Entry 6QKM (X-ray diffraction, 2.10 A resolution); this record covers chains A and B of the 6 polymer chains in the assembly.

Chain A:
Name: Sulfur oxygenase/reductase
From: Acidianus ambivalens
Notes: EC 1.13.11.55; engineered mutation(s): TSY, CSS
UniProt: P29082 (SOR_ACIAM); numbering as in UniProt (aligned over 1-308)
Sequence (318 residues; numbered 1 to 318; the number before each row is that of its first residue):
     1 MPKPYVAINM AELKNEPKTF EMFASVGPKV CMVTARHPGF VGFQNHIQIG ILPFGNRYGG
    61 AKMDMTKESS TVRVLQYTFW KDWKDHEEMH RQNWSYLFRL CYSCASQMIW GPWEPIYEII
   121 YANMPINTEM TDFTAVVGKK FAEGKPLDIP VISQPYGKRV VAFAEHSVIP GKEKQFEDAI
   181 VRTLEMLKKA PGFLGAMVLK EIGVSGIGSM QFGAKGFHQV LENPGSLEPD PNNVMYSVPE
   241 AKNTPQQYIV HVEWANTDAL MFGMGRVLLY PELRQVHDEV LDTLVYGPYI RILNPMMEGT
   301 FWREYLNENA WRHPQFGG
Unresolved in the structure: 1, 309-318
Modified / non-standard residues: Cys-31 ((2S)-2-amino-3-trisulfanylpropanoic acid; TSY); Cys-101 ((2S)-2-amino-3-trisulfanylpropanoic acid; TSY); Cys-104 (S-mercaptocysteine; CSS)
Differences from the reference sequence: expression tag (309-318)
Metal / ion sites: Fe ion: His-86, His-90, Glu-114
Swiss-Prot annotation at these positions:
  - binding site (Fe cation): His-86, His-90, Glu-114

Chain B:
Name: Sulfur oxygenase/reductase
From: Acidianus ambivalens
Notes: EC 1.13.11.55; engineered mutation(s): CSS
UniProt: P29082 (SOR_ACIAM); residue numbers follow UniProt; this construct covers 1-308
Sequence (318 residues; numbered 1 to 318; the number before each row is that of its first residue):
     1 MPKPYVAINM AELKNEPKTF EMFASVGPKV CMVTARHPGF VGFQNHIQIG ILPFGNRYGG
    61 AKMDMTKESS TVRVLQYTFW KDWKDHEEMH RQNWSYLFRL CYSCASQMIW GPWEPIYEII
   121 YANMPINTEM TDFTAVVGKK FAEGKPLDIP VISQPYGKRV VAFAEHSVIP GKEKQFEDAI
   181 VRTLEMLKKA PGFLGAMVLK EIGVSGIGSM QFGAKGFHQV LENPGSLEPD PNNVMYSVPE
   241 AKNTPQQYIV HVEWANTDAL MFGMGRVLLY PELRQVHDEV LDTLVYGPYI RILNPMMEGT
   301 FWREYLNENA WRHPQFGG
Unresolved in the structure: 1, 309-318
Modified / non-standard residues: Cys-31 ((2S)-2-amino-3-trisulfanylpropanoic acid; TSY); Cys-101 (S-mercaptocysteine; CSS); Cys-104 (S-mercaptocysteine; CSS)
Differences from the reference sequence: expression tag (309-318)
Metal / ion sites: Fe ion: His-86, His-90, Glu-114
Swiss-Prot annotation at these positions:
  - binding site (Fe cation): His-86, His-90, Glu-114

How chain A and chain B interact:
Pairs across the interface (130; chain A residue first):
  Lys-14(A) / Gly-60(B)
  Phe-54(A) / Leu-221(B)  hydrophobic
  Asn-56(A) / Tyr-102(B)  hydrogen bond
  Asn-56(A) / Ala-105(B)
  Arg-57(A) / Ala-105(B)
  Arg-57(A) / Met-108(B)
  Arg-57(A) / Gly-111(B)  hydrogen bond (side chain-backbone)
  Arg-57(A) / Pro-112(B)
  Arg-57(A) / Met-210(B)
  Arg-57(A) / Val-220(B)
  Arg-57(A) / Leu-221(B)
  Tyr-58(A) / Ala-105(B)
  Tyr-58(A) / Met-108(B)
  Tyr-58(A) / Ile-109(B)
  Tyr-58(A) / Trp-110(B)
  Tyr-58(A) / Gly-111(B)
  Gly-59(A) / Ala-105(B)  hydrogen bond (backbone-backbone)
  Gly-59(A) / Ser-106(B)
  Gly-59(A) / Met-108(B)  hydrogen bond (backbone-backbone)
  Gly-60(A) / Lys-14(B)
  Gly-60(A) / Ala-105(B)
  Gly-60(A) / Ser-106(B)  hydrogen bond (backbone-backbone)
  Gly-60(A) / Gln-107(B)
  Gly-60(A) / Met-108(B)  hydrogen bond (backbone-backbone)
  Gly-60(A) / Ile-109(B)
  Ala-61(A) / Met-108(B)
  Glu-68(A) / Lys-14(B)  salt bridge
  Glu-68(A) / Ser-70(B)
  Ser-69(A) / Ser-70(B)
  Ser-70(A) / Glu-68(B)
  Ser-70(A) / Ser-69(B)
  Ser-70(A) / Ser-70(B)  hydrogen bond (backbone-side chain)
  Arg-73(A) / Arg-73(B)
  Tyr-102(A) / Asn-56(B)  hydrogen bond
  Ala-105(A) / Asn-56(B)
  Ala-105(A) / Arg-57(B)
  Ala-105(A) / Tyr-58(B)
  Ala-105(A) / Gly-59(B)  hydrogen bond (backbone-backbone)
  Ala-105(A) / Gly-60(B)
  Ser-106(A) / Gly-59(B)
  Ser-106(A) / Gly-60(B)  hydrogen bond (backbone-backbone)
  Gln-107(A) / Gly-60(B)
  Met-108(A) / Arg-57(B)
  Met-108(A) / Tyr-58(B)
  Met-108(A) / Gly-59(B)  hydrogen bond (backbone-backbone)
  Met-108(A) / Gly-60(B)  hydrogen bond (backbone-backbone)
  Met-108(A) / Ala-61(B)
  Ile-109(A) / Tyr-58(B)
  Ile-109(A) / Gly-60(B)
  Ile-109(A) / Met-65(B)  hydrophobic
  Ile-109(A) / Tyr-289(B)  hydrogen bond (backbone-side chain)
  Trp-110(A) / Tyr-286(B)  hydrogen bond
  Trp-110(A) / Tyr-289(B)
  Gly-111(A) / Arg-57(B)  hydrogen bond (backbone-side chain)
  Gly-111(A) / Tyr-58(B)
  Pro-112(A) / Arg-57(B)
  Trp-113(A) / Val-285(B)
  Trp-113(A) / Tyr-286(B)  hydrophobic
  Ile-169(A) / Met-235(B)  hydrophobic
  Ile-169(A) / Tyr-236(B)  hydrophobic
  Ile-169(A) / Glu-240(B)
  Pro-170(A) / Glu-240(B)
  Lys-172(A) / Met-235(B)
  Gln-211(A) / Val-285(B)
  Gln-211(A) / Tyr-286(B)
  Gln-211(A) / Gly-287(B)  hydrogen bond (side chain-backbone)
  Phe-212(A) / Leu-281(B)
  Gly-213(A) / Leu-281(B)
  Gly-213(A) / Asp-282(B)
  Ala-214(A) / Asp-278(B)
  Ala-214(A) / Leu-281(B)  hydrophobic
  Ala-214(A) / Asp-282(B)  hydrogen bond (backbone-side chain)
  Phe-217(A) / Leu-268(B)  hydrophobic
  Phe-217(A) / Leu-281(B)  hydrophobic
  Phe-217(A) / Pro-288(B)
  His-218(A) / Leu-268(B)
  His-218(A) / Arg-274(B)
  His-218(A) / Asp-278(B)  salt bridge
  His-218(A) / Leu-281(B)
  Val-220(A) / Arg-57(B)
  Leu-221(A) / Phe-54(B)  hydrophobic
  Leu-221(A) / Arg-57(B)
  Leu-221(A) / Leu-268(B)  hydrophobic
  Glu-222(A) / Arg-274(B)  salt bridge
  Met-235(A) / Ile-169(B)  hydrophobic
  Met-235(A) / Asp-282(B)
  Tyr-236(A) / Ile-169(B)  hydrophobic
  Tyr-236(A) / Leu-284(B)
  Tyr-236(A) / Val-285(B)  hydrogen bond (side chain-backbone)
  Glu-240(A) / Ile-169(B)
  Glu-240(A) / Pro-170(B)
  Ala-241(A) / Pro-245(B)
  Ala-241(A) / Val-285(B)  hydrophobic
  Lys-242(A) / Thr-244(B)
  Lys-242(A) / Pro-245(B)
  Asn-243(A) / Asn-243(B)  hydrogen bond
  Asn-243(A) / Thr-244(B)
  Asn-243(A) / Pro-245(B)
  Thr-244(A) / Lys-242(B)
  Thr-244(A) / Asn-243(B)
  Thr-244(A) / Thr-244(B)  hydrogen bond (backbone-backbone)
  Pro-245(A) / Ala-241(B)
  Pro-245(A) / Lys-242(B)
  Pro-245(A) / Asn-243(B)
  Leu-268(A) / Phe-217(B)  hydrophobic
  Leu-268(A) / His-218(B)
  Leu-268(A) / Leu-221(B)  hydrophobic
  Arg-274(A) / His-218(B)  hydrogen bond
  Arg-274(A) / Glu-222(B)  salt bridge
  Asp-278(A) / Ala-214(B)
  Asp-278(A) / His-218(B)  salt bridge
  Leu-281(A) / Phe-212(B)
  Leu-281(A) / Gly-213(B)
  Leu-281(A) / Ala-214(B)  hydrophobic
  Leu-281(A) / Phe-217(B)  hydrophobic
  Asp-282(A) / Gly-213(B)
  Asp-282(A) / Ala-214(B)  hydrogen bond (side chain-backbone)
  Asp-282(A) / Met-235(B)
  Leu-284(A) / Tyr-236(B)
  Val-285(A) / Trp-113(B)
  Val-285(A) / Gln-211(B)  hydrogen bond (backbone-side chain)
  Val-285(A) / Tyr-236(B)  hydrogen bond (backbone-side chain)
  Val-285(A) / Ala-241(B)  hydrophobic
  Tyr-286(A) / Trp-110(B)  hydrogen bond
  Tyr-286(A) / Trp-113(B)  hydrophobic
  Tyr-286(A) / Gln-211(B)
  Gly-287(A) / Gln-211(B)  hydrogen bond (backbone-side chain)
  Pro-288(A) / Phe-217(B)
  Tyr-289(A) / Ile-109(B)  hydrogen bond (side chain-backbone)
  Tyr-289(A) / Trp-110(B)
Also at the interface, not in a pair above, chain A (57 interface residues in all): Glu-12, Ile-51, Met-65, Met-210
Also at the interface, not in a pair above, chain B (56 interface residues in all): Ile-51, Ser-209

Overview:
57 residues of chain A and 56 residues of chain B are in contact; the contacts include 27 hydrogen bonds and 5
salt bridges. Among the polar pairs are Glu-68(A)/Lys-14(B), His-218(A)/Asp-278(B) and Glu-222(A)/Arg-274(B).
Chain A is Sulfur oxygenase/reductase and chain B is Sulfur oxygenase/reductase, both from Acidianus
ambivalens; the structure, Diallyl trisulfide inhibited sulfur oxygenase reductase, was determined by X-ray
diffraction.
